6EDD - chain A; structure by X-ray diffraction, 1.55 A resolution.

== Chain A ==
Protein: Acetyltransferase PA3944
From: Pseudomonas aeruginosa (strain ATCC 15692 / DSM 22644 / CIP 104116 / JCM 14847 / LMG 12228 / 1C / PRS 101 / PAO1)
Notes: EC 2.3.1.-
UniProtKB: Q9HX72 (ATSE3_PSEAE); numbering as in UniProt (aligned over 1-192)
Sequence (194 residues; numbered -1 to 192; the number before each row is that of its first residue; numbers below 1 keep their minus sign (Gly-1 is residue -1)):
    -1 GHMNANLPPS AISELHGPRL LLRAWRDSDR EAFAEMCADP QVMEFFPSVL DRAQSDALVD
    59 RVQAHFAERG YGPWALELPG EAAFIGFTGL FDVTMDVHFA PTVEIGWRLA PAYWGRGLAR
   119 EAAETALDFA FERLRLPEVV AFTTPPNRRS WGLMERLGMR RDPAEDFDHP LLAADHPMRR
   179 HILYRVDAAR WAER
Disordered / not traced: -1 to 8
Modified / non-standard residues: Cys35 (S-oxy cysteine; CSX)
Construct notes: expression tag (-1 to 0)
Ligand contacts: coenzyme A (COA): Arg17, Val40, Phe44, Trp105, Arg106, Leu107, Tyr111, Trp112, Gly113, Arg114, Gly115, Leu116, Ala117, Arg118, Phe140, Thr141, Asn145, Arg147, Ser148, Leu151, Arg154
UniProt features mapped onto this chain:
  - binding site (CoA): Trp105 to Leu107, Gly113, Asn145, Gly150 to Met152
What the authors report for this chain:
  - binding site for coenzyme A: Trp105, Leu107, Gly113, Arg114, Gly115, Arg118, Thr141, Asn145, Ser148, Arg154
  - interface residues: Met41 to Leu48

== In short ==
Bound to chain A: coenzyme A. From UniProt: 8 CoA-binding residues. From the paper: a binding site for
coenzyme A at Trp105, Leu107 and Gly113 among others; the interface residue Met41.
Chain A is Acetyltransferase PA3944 (Pseudomonas aeruginosa (strain ATCC 15692 / DSM 22644 / CIP 104116 / JCM
14847 / LMG 12228 / 1C / PRS 101 / PAO1)); the structure, Crystal structure of a GNAT Superfamily PA3944
acetyltransferase in complex with CoA (P1 space group), was determined by X-ray diffraction (same publication
as 6EDV).
